PDB entry 7XXA | electron microscopy, 3.09 A resolution | chains B and C of the 5 polymer chains in the assembly

== Chain B ==
Molecule: VP2
Organism: Echovirus E18
Chain sequence (260 residues; numbered 1 to 260; the number before each row is that of its first residue):
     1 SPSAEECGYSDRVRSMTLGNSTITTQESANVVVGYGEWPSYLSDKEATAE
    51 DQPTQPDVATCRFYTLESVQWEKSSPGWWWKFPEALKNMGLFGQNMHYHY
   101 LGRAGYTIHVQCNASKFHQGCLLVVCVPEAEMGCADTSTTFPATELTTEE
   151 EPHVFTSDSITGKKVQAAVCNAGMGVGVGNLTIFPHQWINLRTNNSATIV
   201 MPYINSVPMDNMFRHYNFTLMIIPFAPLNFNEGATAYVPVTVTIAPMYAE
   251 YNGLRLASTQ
Unresolved in the structure: 1-10

== Chain C ==
Molecule: VP3
Organism: Echovirus E18
Chain sequence (239 residues; each row starts with the number of its first residue):
     1 GVPVLNTPGSTQFLTSDDFQSPSAMPQFDETPEMHIPGEVRNLMEMAEVD
    51 SVVPVNNITGKTKSMEAYQIAVGTGNTDKTKPIFSFQMDPGYSSVLKRTL
   101 LGEMLNYYAHWSGSVKLTFLFCGSAMATGKLLISYSPPGASVPSSRKDAM
   151 LGTHIIWDIGLQSSCVLCVPWISQSHYRMVQQDPYTSAGYITCWYQTNIV
   201 VPPGAPTSCDVLCFASACNDFSVRLLRDTPFMAQPGKLQ
Unresolved in the structure: 239

== How chain B and chain C interact ==
Contacting residue pairs (92):
  R12(B) - L161(C)
  Y35(B) - P37(C)
  Y35(B) - G38(C)
  E37(B) - H35(C)  salt bridge
  E37(B) - P37(C)
  E46(B) - M34(C)
  E46(B) - H35(C)
  R103(B) - M34(C)
  K116(B) - S124(C)
  K116(B) - A125(C)  hydrogen bond (backbone-backbone)
  K116(B) - M126(C)  hydrogen bond (backbone-backbone)
  F117(B) - S124(C)
  F117(B) - M126(C)  hydrophobic
  F117(B) - P202(C)  hydrophobic
  F117(B) - G204(C)
  F117(B) - A205(C)
  F117(B) - P206(C)
  H118(B) - G123(C)
  H118(B) - S124(C)
  Q119(B) - C122(C)
  Q119(B) - G123(C)
  Q119(B) - S124(C)
  Q119(B) - P206(C)
  Q119(B) - S208(C)  hydrogen bond (side chain-backbone)
  Q119(B) - C209(C)
  Q119(B) - D210(C)
  G120(B) - C122(C)
  C121(B) - L120(C)  hydrophobic
  C121(B) - C122(C)  hydrophobic
  V169(B) - M65(C)
  C170(B) - K63(C)  hydrogen bond (side chain-backbone)
  C170(B) - S64(C)
  G177(B) - Y68(C)
  V178(B) - M65(C)  hydrophobic
  V178(B) - Y68(C)  hydrogen bond (backbone-side chain)
  G179(B) - S51(C)
  G179(B) - V52(C)  hydrogen bond (backbone-backbone)
  G179(B) - Y68(C)  hydrogen bond (backbone-side chain)
  N180(B) - R98(C)  hydrogen bond (side chain-backbone)
  N180(B) - T99(C)  hydrogen bond
  N180(B) - L100(C)
  N180(B) - E103(C)  hydrogen bond
  T182(B) - V49(C)
  T182(B) - D50(C)  hydrogen bond (side chain-backbone)
  T182(B) - S51(C)
  T182(B) - V52(C)
  T182(B) - L100(C)
  I183(B) - M46(C)  hydrophobic
  I183(B) - V49(C)  hydrophobic
  I183(B) - L100(C)  hydrophobic
  W188(B) - V52(C)  hydrophobic
  W188(B) - L212(C)  hydrophobic
  W188(B) - F214(C)  hydrophobic
  N190(B) - L120(C)
  N190(B) - F121(C)  hydrogen bond (side chain-backbone)
  N190(B) - C122(C)
  N190(B) - G123(C)
  N190(B) - S163(C)
  R192(B) - F121(C)
  R192(B) - G123(C)
  R192(B) - S124(C)  hydrogen bond (side chain-backbone)
  R192(B) - A125(C)  hydrogen bond (side chain-backbone)
  R192(B) - A127(C)  hydrogen bond (side chain-backbone)
  R192(B) - I159(C)
  R192(B) - G160(C)  hydrogen bond (side chain-backbone)
  R192(B) - S163(C)
  T193(B) - L161(C)
  T193(B) - S163(C)
  P202(B) - P37(C)  hydrophobic
  Y203(B) - P37(C)
  N205(B) - I36(C)
  S206(B) - M34(C)
  S206(B) - I36(C)
  V207(B) - M34(C)
  P208(B) - M34(C)  hydrophobic
  I223(B) - M65(C)  hydrophobic
  P224(B) - M65(C)
  F225(B) - V52(C)  hydrophobic
  F225(B) - M65(C)
  F225(B) - Y68(C)  hydrophobic
  F225(B) - Q69(C)
  F225(B) - L212(C)  hydrophobic
  A226(B) - C122(C)  hydrophobic
  A226(B) - D210(C)
  P227(B) - Q69(C)
  P227(B) - D210(C)
  N229(B) - P206(C)
  N229(B) - S208(C)  hydrogen bond (side chain-backbone)
  N231(B) - P203(C)  hydrogen bond (side chain-backbone)
  N231(B) - G204(C)
  N231(B) - A205(C)  hydrogen bond (side chain-backbone)
  N231(B) - P206(C)
Other interface residues (no listed pair), chain B (43 interface residues in all): G34, L42, S157, S159, L191, I204, F230
Other interface residues (no listed pair), chain C (44 interface residues in all): T128, Q162, T207

== Summary ==
43 residues of chain B face 44 of chain C across their interface; the contacts include 19 hydrogen bonds and 1
salt bridge. Polar pairs include E37(B)-H35(C), Q119(B)-S208(C) and C170(B)-K63(C).
Here chain B is VP2 and chain C is VP3, both from Echovirus E18. Entry 7XXA (Complex of Echo 18 and FcRn at
pH7.4) was determined by electron microscopy (same publication as 7XXG and 7XXJ).
